PDB entry 5ZCM | X-ray diffraction, 1.70 A resolution | chain A

# Chain A
Protein: Aldose reductase
Organism: Debaryomyces nepalensis
Notes: EC 1.1.1.21
UniProt: A0A0M4HL56 (A0A0M4HL56_9ASCO); residues 1-320 here = UniProt positions 1-320
Sequence (341 residues; row label = number of the first residue in the row; numbers below 1 keep their minus sign (Met-20 is residue -20)):
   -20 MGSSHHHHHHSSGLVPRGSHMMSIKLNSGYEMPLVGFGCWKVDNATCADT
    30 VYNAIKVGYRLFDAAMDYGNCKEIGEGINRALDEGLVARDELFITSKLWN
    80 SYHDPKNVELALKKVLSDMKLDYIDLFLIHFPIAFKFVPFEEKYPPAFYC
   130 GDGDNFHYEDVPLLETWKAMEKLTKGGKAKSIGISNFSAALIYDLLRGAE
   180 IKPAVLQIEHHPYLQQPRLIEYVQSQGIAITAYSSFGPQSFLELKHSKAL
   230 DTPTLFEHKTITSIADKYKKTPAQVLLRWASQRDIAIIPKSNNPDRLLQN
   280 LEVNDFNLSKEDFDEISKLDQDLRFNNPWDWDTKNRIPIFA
Unresolved in the structure: -20 to -9
Differences from the reference sequence: expression tag (-20 to 0)
Small-molecule neighbours: NADPH (NDP; NADPH dihydro-nicotinamide-adenine-dinucleotide phosphate): Gly17, Cys18, Trp19, Asp42, Tyr47, Lys76, His109, Phe110, Ser164, Asn165, Gln186, Tyr212, Ser213, Ser214, Phe215, Gln218, Ser219, Glu222, Phe235, Ala252, Ile267, Pro268, Lys269, Ser270, Asn271, Asn272, Arg275, Gln278, Asn279, Asn305
Reported in the primary citation:
  - binding site for NADPH: Ser164, Asn165, Gln186, Tyr212, Ser213, Ser219, Lys269 to Asn279
  - conformationally variable residues (helix shift, loop rearrangement, order/disorder transition, side-chain flip): Trp19, Asp46, Ser213 to His237, Lys269 to Asn279
  - catalytic residues: Asp42, Tyr47, Lys76, His109
  - binding site for 2,3-dihydroxy-1,4-dithiobutane: Trp19, Asp46, Tyr47, Trp78, His109, Phe110, Phe127, Asn305, Trp310
  - contacts within the chain: Tyr47-Lys76 (hydrogen bond)
  - specificity-determining residues: Trp19, Asp46, Asn305

# In short
Ligands of chain A: NADPH. From the paper: catalytic residues Asp42, Tyr47 and Lys76 among others; a binding
site for 2,3-dihydroxy-1,4-dithiobutane at Trp19, Asp46 and Tyr47 among others.
Chain A is Aldose reductase (Debaryomyces nepalensis); the structure, Crystal structure of Xylose reductase
from Debaryomyces nepalensis in complex with NADP-DTT adduct, was determined by X-ray diffraction, deposited
together with 5ZCI.
